PDB entry 1T5X | X-ray diffraction, 2.50 A resolution | chains A and D of the 4 polymer chains in the assembly

Chain A:
Name: HLA class II histocompatibility antigen, DR alpha chain
From: Homo sapiens
Notes: fragment: Extracellular domain
UniProtKB: P01903 (2DRA_HUMAN); residues 2-182 here correspond to UniProt positions 27-207 (UniProt number = residue number + 25)
Amino-acid sequence (181 residues; row label = number of the first residue in the row):
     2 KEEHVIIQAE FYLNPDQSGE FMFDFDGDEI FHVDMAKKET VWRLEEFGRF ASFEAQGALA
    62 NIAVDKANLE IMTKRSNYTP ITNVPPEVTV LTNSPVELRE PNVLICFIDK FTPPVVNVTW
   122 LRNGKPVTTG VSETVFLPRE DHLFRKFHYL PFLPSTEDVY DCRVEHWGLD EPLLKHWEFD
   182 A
Not modelled in the structure: 2-3
Disulfide bonds: Cys107-Cys163
UniProt features mapped onto this chain:
  - region: Glu179 to Ala182 (Connecting peptide)
  - site: Gln9 (Self- and pathogen-derived peptide antigen), Gly49 (Self-peptide antigen), Phe51 (Self- and pathogen-derived peptide antigen), Ala52 (Self-peptide antigen), Ser53 (Self- and pathogen-derived peptide antigen), Glu55 (Pathogen-derived peptide antigen), Asn62 (Self- and pathogen-derived peptide antigen), Asn69 (Pathogen-derived peptide antigen), Arg76 (Self- and pathogen-derived peptide antigen)
  - glycosylation (N-linked (GlcNAc...) asparagine): Asn78, Asn118

Chain D:
Name: Enterotoxin type C-3
From: Staphylococcus aureus
Notes: fragment: SEC3 variant 3B2
UniProtKB: P0A0L5 (ENTC3_STAAU); residues 1-239 here correspond to UniProt positions 28-266 (UniProt number = residue number + 27)
Amino-acid sequence (239 residues; row label = number of the first residue in the row):
     1 ESQPDPMPDD LHKSSEFTGT MGNMKYLYDD HYVSATKVKS VDSFFKWDLI YNISDKKLKN
    61 YDKVKTELLN EDLAKKYKDE VVDVYGSNYY VNCYFSSKDN VGKVTGGKTC MYGGITKHEG
   121 NHFDNGNLQN VLVRVYENKR NTISFEVQTD KKSVTAQELD IKARNFLINK KNLYEFNSSP
   181 YETGYIKFIE NNGNTFWYDM MPAPGDKFDQ SKYLMMYNDN KTVDSKSVKI EVHLTTKNG
Not modelled in the structure: 97-105
Disulfide bonds: Cys93-Cys110
Sequence notes: engineered mutation Ser43 (Lys70 in P0A0L5), Phe45 (Leu72 in P0A0L5), Lys46 (Ala73 in P0A0L5), Trp47 (His74 in P0A0L5)
UniProt features mapped onto this chain:
  - binding site (Zn(2+)): Asp9, Asp83, His118, His122

Chain A / chain D interface:
Residue-residue contacts (31; chain A residue first):
  Tyr13(A) with Phe44(D), hydrogen bond (side chain-backbone); Phe45(D), hydrophobic
  Gln18(A) with Ser43(D), hydrogen bond (side chain-backbone); Phe44(D), hydrogen bond (side chain-backbone); Phe45(D); Lys46(D)
  Gly20(A) with Phe45(D)
  Met36(A) with Phe45(D), hydrophobic; Trp47(D)
  Ala37(A) with Trp47(D), hydrophobic; Met215(D)
  Lys38(A) with Lys212(D), hydrogen bond (backbone-side chain)
  Lys39(A) with Glu67(D), salt bridge; Tyr89(D), hydrogen bond; Tyr112(D), hydrogen bond; Ser211(D); Lys212(D); Met215(D)
  Glu40(A) with Lys212(D), salt bridge
  Gln57(A) with Asn92(D); Tyr94(D)
  Leu60(A) with Tyr94(D)
  Ala61(A) with Tyr94(D)
  Ile63(A) with Phe44(D), hydrophobic; Phe45(D), hydrophobic
  Ala64(A) with Phe44(D), hydrophobic; Phe95(D); Ser96(D)
  Lys67(A) with Ser43(D), hydrogen bond (side chain-backbone); Phe44(D)
  Ala68(A) with Ser96(D)

Overview:
Chain A and chain D each contribute 15 residues to their interface; the contacts include 7 hydrogen bonds and
2 salt bridges. Polar pairs include Lys39(A)-Glu67(D), Glu40(A)-Lys212(D) and Tyr13(A)-Phe44(D). UniProt lists
4 Zn2+-binding residues on chain D.
Chain A is HLA class II histocompatibility antigen, DR alpha chain (Homo sapiens) and chain D is Enterotoxin
type C-3 (Staphylococcus aureus); the structure, HLA-DR1 in complex with a synthetic peptide (AAYSDQATPLLLSPR)
and the superantigen SEC3-3B2, was determined by X-ray diffraction, deposited together with 1T5W.
